PDB entry 4DUY | X-ray diffraction, 3.39 A resolution | chains A and E of the 21 polymer chains in the assembly

Chain A:
Molecule: 16S rRNA
From: Thermus thermophilus
Sequence (1522 nucleotides; row label = number of the first residue in the row; note: 42 numbers in that range are skipped by the numbering (no residue carries them; nothing is unmodelled there); a row labelled like 190A-190L holds insertion residues (190A, then the next letters in order); numbering starts at 0):
     0 UUUGUUGGAG AGUCUGAUCC UGGCUCAGGG UGAACGCUGG CGGCGUGCCU AAGACAUGCA
    60 AGUCGUGCGG G
    73 CCGCGGGGUU UU
    88 ACUCCG
    95 UGGUC
   101 AGCGGCGGAC GGGUGAGUAA CGCGUGGGU
  129A G
   130 ACCUACCCGG AAGAGGGGGA CAACCCGGGG AAACUCGGGC UAAUCCCCCA UGUGGACCCG
   190 C
190A-190L CCCUUGGGGUGU
   191 GUCCAAAGGG CUUU
   216 GCCCGCUUCC GGAUGGGCCC GCGUCCCAUC AGCUAGUUGG UGGGGUAAUG GCCCACCAAG
   276 GCGACGACGG GUAGCCGGUC UGAGAGGAUG GCCGGCCACA GGGGCACUGA GACACGGGCC
   336 CCACUCCUAC GGGAGGCAGC AGUUAGGAAU CUUCCGCAAU GGGCGCAAGC CUGACGGAGC
   396 GACGCCGCUU GGAGGAAGAA GCCCUUCGGG GUGUAAACUC CUGAA
   442 CCCGGGACGA AACCCCCGAC GA
   474 GGGGACUGAC GGUACCGGG
   494 GUAAUAGCGC CGGCCAACUC CGUGCCAGCA GCCGCGGUAA UACGGAGGGC GCGAGCGUUA
   554 CCCGGAUUCA CUGGGCGUAA AGGGCGUGUA GGCGGCCUGG GGCGUCCCAU GUGAAAGACC
   614 ACGGCUCAAC CGUGGGGGAG CGUGGGAUAC GCUCAGGCUA GACGGUGGGA GAGGGUGGUG
   674 GAAUUCCCGG AGUAGCGGUG AAAUGCGCAG AUACCGGGAG GAACGCCGAU GGCGAAGGCA
   734 GCCACCUGGU CCACCCGUGA CGCUGAGGCG CGAAAGCGUG GGGAGCAAAC CGGAUUAGAU
   794 ACCCGGGUAG UCCACGCCCU AAACGAUGCG CGCUAGGUCU CUGGGUCU
   848 CCUGGGGGCC GAAGCUAACG CGUUAAGCGC GCCGCCUGGG GAGUACGGCC GCAAGGCUGA
   908 AACUCAAAGG AAUUGACGGG GGCCCGCACA AGCGGUGGAG CAUGUGGUUU AAUUCGAAGX
   968 AACGCGAAGA ACCUUACCAG GCCUUGACAU GCUAGG
 1003A G
  1004 AACCCGGGUG AAAGCCUGGG GUGCCCC
1030A-1030D GCGA
  1031 GGGGAGCCCU AGCACAGGUG CUGCAUGGCC GUCGUCAGCU CGUGCCGUGA GGUGUUGGGU
  1091 UAAGUCCCGC AACGAGCGCA ACCCCCGCCG UUAGUUGCCA GCGGUUCGGC CGGGCACUCU
  1151 AACGGGACUG CCCGCGAAA
  1171 GCGGGAGGAA GGAGGGGACG ACGUCUGGUC AGCAUGGCCC UUACGGCCUG GGCGACACAC
  1231 GUGCUACAAU GCCCACUACA AAGCGAUGCC ACCCGGCAAC GGGGAGCUAA UCGCAAAAAG
  1291 GUGGGCCCAG UUCGGAUUGG GGUCUGCAAC CCGACCCCAU GAAGCCGGAA UCGCUAGUAA
  1351 UCGCGGAUCA G
 1361A C
  1362 CAUGCCGCGG UGAAUACGUU CCCGGGCCUU GUACACACXG CCXGUXACGC CAUGGGAGCG
  1422 GGCUCUACCC GAAGUCGCCG GG
  1446 AGCCUACGGG
  1459 CAGGCGCCGA GGGUAGGGCC CGUGACUGGG GCGAAGUCGU AACAAGGUAG CUGUACCGGA
  1519 AGGUGCGGCU GGAUCCACUC CUUUCU
Not modelled in the structure: 0-4, 1534-1538
Differences from the reference sequence: engineered mutation C13 (U659 in M26923.1); conflict C1534 (A2157 in M26923.1), A1535 (C2158 in M26923.1)
Modified positions: PSU (pseudouridine-5'-monophosphate) at position 516, 7MG (7N-methyl-8-hydroguanosine-5'-monophosphate) at position 527, M2G (N2-dimethylguanosine-5'-monophosphate) at position 966, 5MC (5-methylcytidine-5'-monophosphate) at position 967, 2MG (2N-methylguanosine-5'-monophosphate) at position 1207, 5MC (5-methylcytidine-5'-monophosphate) at position 1400, 4OC (4n,o2'-methylcytidine-5'-monophosphate) at position 1402, 5MC (5-methylcytidine-5'-monophosphate) at position 1404, 5MC (5-methylcytidine-5'-monophosphate) at position 1407, UR3 (3-methyluridine-5'-monophoshate) at position 1498, MA6 (6N-dimethyladenosine-5'-monophoshate) at position 1518, MA6 (6N-dimethyladenosine-5'-monophoshate) at position 1519, PSU (pseudouridine-5'-monophosphate) at position 1540, PSU (pseudouridine-5'-monophosphate) at position 1541

Chain E:
Name: ribosomal protein S5
From: Thermus thermophilus
Reference sequence: Q5SHQ5 (RS5_THET8); residues 1-162 here = UniProt positions 1-162
Amino-acid sequence (162 residues; numbered 1 to 162; the number before each row is that of its first residue):
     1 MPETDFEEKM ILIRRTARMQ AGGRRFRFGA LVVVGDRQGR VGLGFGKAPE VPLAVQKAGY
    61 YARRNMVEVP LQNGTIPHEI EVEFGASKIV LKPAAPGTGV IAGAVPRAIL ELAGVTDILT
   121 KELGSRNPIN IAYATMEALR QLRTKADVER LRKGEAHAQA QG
Not modelled in the structure: 1-4, 155-162

How chain A and chain E interact:
Contacting residue pairs - 79 pairs, chain A then chain E:
  U5(A) / Ala-95(E)  base contact
  G6(A) / Ala-94(E)  base contact
  G6(A) / Ala-95(E)  hydrogen bond to the base
  G6(A) / Thr-98(E)  hydrogen bond to the base
  G6(A) / Leu-119(E)  base contact
  G7(A) / Lys-92(E)  hydrogen bond to the base
  G7(A) / Leu-119(E)  sugar contact
  G7(A) / Thr-120(E)  hydrogen bond to the sugar
  G7(A) / Lys-121(E)  base contact
  A8(A) / Ile-101(E)  phosphate contact
  A8(A) / Ala-102(E)  hydrogen bond to the sugar
  A8(A) / Gly-103(E)  hydrogen bond to the sugar
  A8(A) / Arg-107(E)  base contact
  A8(A) / Thr-120(E)  sugar contact
  G9(A) / Lys-121(E)  salt bridge to the phosphate
  G9(A) / Glu-122(E)  hydrogen bond to the phosphate
  G9(A) / Arg-126(E)  salt bridge to the phosphate
  A10(A) / Arg-126(E)  phosphate contact
  G15(A) / Ala-17(E)  hydrogen bond to the base
  G15(A) / Arg-18(E)  base contact
  G15(A) / Met-19(E)  sugar contact
  G15(A) / Arg-24(E)  hydrogen bond to the sugar
  A16(A) / Thr-16(E)  hydrogen bond to the sugar
  A16(A) / Ala-17(E)  hydrogen bond to the sugar
  U17(A) / Arg-14(E)  phosphate contact
  C18(A) / Arg-14(E)  salt bridge to the phosphate
  C18(A) / Asn-127(E)  hydrogen bond to the phosphate
  C18(A) / Asn-130(E)  phosphate contact
  C19(A) / Ala-86(E)  phosphate contact
  C19(A) / Ser-125(E)  hydrogen bond to the phosphate
  C19(A) / Asn-127(E)  phosphate contact
  C19(A) / Asn-130(E)  hydrogen bond to the phosphate
  U20(A) / Ala-86(E)  phosphate contact
  U20(A) / Ser-125(E)  phosphate contact
  G558(A) / Lys-121(E)  phosphate contact
  A559(A) / Lys-121(E)  salt bridge to the phosphate
  A559(A) / Arg-126(E)  salt bridge to the phosphate
  A864(A) / Gly-85(E)  phosphate contact
  U921(A) / Arg-18(E)  sugar contact
  U921(A) / Met-19(E)  hydrogen bond to the sugar
  G922(A) / Met-19(E)  sugar contact
  G922(A) / Gln-20(E)  hydrogen bond to the sugar
  G922(A) / Ala-21(E)  hydrogen bond to the phosphate
  A923(A) / Ala-21(E)  phosphate contact
  C1069(A) / Gln-20(E)  hydrogen bond to the phosphate
  C1069(A) / Arg-25(E)  phosphate contact
  U1070(A) / Arg-18(E)  salt bridge to the phosphate
  U1070(A) / Gln-20(E)  hydrogen bond to the phosphate
  U1070(A) / Arg-25(E)  salt bridge to the phosphate
  C1071(A) / Arg-27(E)  salt bridge to the phosphate
  G1072(A) / Pro-49(E)  phosphate contact
  G1072(A) / Lys-57(E)  salt bridge to the phosphate
  U1073(A) / Lys-57(E)  salt bridge to the phosphate
  G1074(A) / Tyr-61(E)  hydrogen bond to the phosphate
  G1077(A) / Lys-47(E)  base contact
  U1078(A) / Phe-84(E)  sugar contact
  U1078(A) / Ile-129(E)  sugar contact
  U1078(A) / Asn-130(E)  hydrogen bond to the sugar
  U1078(A) / Tyr-133(E)  sugar contact
  G1079(A) / Arg-14(E)  hydrogen bond to the phosphate
  G1079(A) / Tyr-133(E)  phosphate contact
  A1080(A) / Arg-14(E)  salt bridge to the phosphate
  A1080(A) / Thr-16(E)  hydrogen bond to the phosphate
  A1080(A) / Ala-17(E)  sugar contact
  A1080(A) / Lys-47(E)  salt bridge to the phosphate
  G1081(A) / Thr-16(E)  hydrogen bond to the phosphate
  G1081(A) / Ala-17(E)  phosphate contact
  G1081(A) / Arg-18(E)  phosphate contact
  G1082(A) / Arg-27(E)  salt bridge to the phosphate
  C1192(A) / Arg-25(E)  hydrogen bond to the base
  G1193(A) / Gly-22(E)  hydrogen bond to the sugar
  G1193(A) / Arg-25(E)  sugar contact
  U1194(A) / Gly-22(E)  sugar contact
  A1396(A) / Met-19(E)  base contact
  C1397(A) / Arg-24(E)  salt bridge to the phosphate
  A1398(A) / Met-19(E)  base contact
  A1398(A) / Gln-20(E)  base contact
  A1398(A) / Gly-22(E)  base contact
  A1398(A) / Gly-23(E)  base contact
Other interface residues (no listed pair), chain A (38 interface residues in all): U560, U863
Other interface residues (no listed pair), chain E (43 interface residues in all): Phe-45, Ala-48, Tyr-60, Glu-83, Pro-93, Leu-123

In short:
38 residues of chain A and 43 residues of chain E are in contact; the contacts include 26 hydrogen bonds and
14 salt bridges. Among the polar pairs are G6(A)/Ala-95(E), G6(A)/Thr-98(E) and G7(A)/Lys-92(E).
Chain A is 16S rRNA and chain E is ribosomal protein S5, both from Thermus thermophilus; the structure,
Crystal structure of the Thermus thermophilus 30S ribosomal subunit with a 16S rRNA mutation, U13C, was
determined by X-ray diffraction.
